Entry 8RLC (electron microscopy, 3.90 A resolution); this record covers chains D and C of the 4 polymer chains in the assembly.

# Chain D
Name: Gluebody GbEnhancer
Organism: Lama glama
Amino-acid sequence (113 residues; numbered 1 to 109 plus 4 insertion-coded residues; the number before each row is that of its first residue; a row labelled like 82A-82C holds insertion residues (82A, then the next letters in order)):
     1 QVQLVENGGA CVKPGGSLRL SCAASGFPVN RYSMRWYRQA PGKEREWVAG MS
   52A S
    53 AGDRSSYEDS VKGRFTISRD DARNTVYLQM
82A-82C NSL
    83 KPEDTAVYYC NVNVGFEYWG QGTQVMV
Not modelled in the structure: 1
Disulfide bonds: Cys22-Cys92

# Chain C
Name: Gluebody GbC4
Organism: Lama glama
Amino-acid sequence (119 residues; row label = number of the first residue in the row; numbering starts at 0):
     0 SQGQLVENGG GCVKAGGSLR LSCAASQGTL SNLVTGWFRR APGKEREFVA NIGRDGLTVY
    60 SNSVKGRFTI SRDRAKNTVY LQMDSLKPED TAVYYCAGRL SRFPGEYDYW SKGTPVMVS
Not modelled in the structure: 0-2
Disulfide bonds: Cys22-Cys95

# How chain D and chain C interact
Cross-chain cystine bridges: Cys11(D)-Cys11(C)
Pairs across the interface (6; chain D residue first):
  Ala10(D) - Met116(C)  hydrophobic
  Cys11(D) - Cys11(C)  disulfide
  Cys11(D) - Met116(C)
  Gln106(D) - Met116(C)  hydrogen bond
  Met108(D) - Gly10(C)
  Met108(D) - Cys11(C)
Other interface residues (no listed pair), chain D (6 interface residues in all): Gly9, Pro41
Other interface residues (no listed pair), chain C (6 interface residues in all): Thr90, Gly112, Pro114

# In short
The chain D/chain C interface involves 6 residues from each chain; the contacts include 1 disulfide bond and 1
hydrogen bond. Its one hydrogen-bonded contact is Gln106(D)-Met116(C).
Here chain D is Gluebody GbEnhancer and chain C is Gluebody GbC4, both from Lama glama. Entry 8RLC
(SPNS2:sfGFP hetero dimer assembled by Di-Gluebody) was determined by electron microscopy (same publication as
8RL5, 8RL7, 8RL9, 8RLA, 8RLB, 8RLE and 3 further entries).
